Entry 2BA1 (X-ray diffraction, 2.70 A resolution); this record covers chains E and G of the 9 polymer chains in the assembly.

[Chain E]
Molecule: Archaeal exosome complex exonuclease RRP41
Source organism: Archaeoglobus fulgidus
Notes: EC 3.1.13.-
Reference sequence: O29757 (ECX1_ARCFU); numbering as in UniProt (aligned over 1-258)
Amino-acid sequence (258 residues; each row starts with the number of its first residue):
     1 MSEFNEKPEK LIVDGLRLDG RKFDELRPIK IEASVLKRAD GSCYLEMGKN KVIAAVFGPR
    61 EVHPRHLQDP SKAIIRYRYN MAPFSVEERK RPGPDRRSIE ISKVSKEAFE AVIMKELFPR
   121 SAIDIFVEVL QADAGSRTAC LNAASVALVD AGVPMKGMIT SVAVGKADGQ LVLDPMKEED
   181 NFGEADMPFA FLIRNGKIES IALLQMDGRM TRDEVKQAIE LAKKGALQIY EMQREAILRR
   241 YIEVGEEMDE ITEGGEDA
Disordered / not traced: 1-8, 254-258
Swiss-Prot annotation at these positions:
  - mutagenesis: R65 (R65E: Reduces RNA degradation more than 90%. Abolishes RNA binding by the Rrp41-Rrp42 ring), D180 (D180A: Abolishes exoribonuclease activity)

[Chain G]
Molecule: Archaeal exosome complex exonuclease RRP42
Source organism: Archaeoglobus fulgidus
Notes: EC 3.1.13.-
Reference sequence: O29756 (ECX2_ARCFU); numbering as in UniProt (aligned over 1-259)
Amino-acid sequence (259 residues; row label = number of the first residue in the row):
     1 MPEDILVDIK RDYVLSKLRD NERIDGRGFD EFRKVEIIPN VIEKAEGSAL VKLGDTQVVV
    61 GVKMQPGEPY PDTPDRGVII VNAELVPLAS PTFEPGPPDE NSIELARVVD RGIRESEAVD
   121 LSKLVIEEGE KVWIVFVDIH ALDDDGNLLD ASALAAIAAL MNTKVPAERF DLGEDYLLPV
   181 RDLPVSVTSL IVGNKYLVDP SREEMSVGDT TLTITTDKDD NVVAMQKSGG YLLDEKLFDE
   241 LLDVSINCAR KLREKFKEI
Disordered / not traced: 87-97, 259

[Chain E / chain G interface]
Contacting residue pairs (39; chain E residue first):
  V35(E) with Q57(G), hydrogen bond (backbone-side chain)
  L36(E) with L142(G); D143(G)
  K37(E) with D55(G), salt bridge; D143(G), hydrogen bond (backbone-side chain); D145(G), salt bridge
  R38(E) with D143(G), hydrogen bond (backbone-side chain); D144(G); D145(G), salt bridge; R202(G)
  K51(E) with V41(G), hydrogen bond (side chain-backbone)
  R78(E) with V86(G)
  N80(E) with E84(G), hydrogen bond
  A82(E) with H140(G)
  P83(E) with K63(G); E84(G); D138(G)
  F84(E) with I42(G), hydrophobic; V59(G), hydrophobic; G61(G); D138(G)
  V86(E) with K63(G), hydrogen bond (backbone-side chain)
  E87(E) with K44(G), salt bridge; K63(G), hydrogen bond (backbone-side chain); R169(G), hydrogen bond (backbone-side chain)
  E88(E) with Q65(G)
  R89(E) with K63(G); N82(G); F136(G); D138(G), salt bridge
  P92(E) with E84(G)
  E128(E) with V86(G); H140(G), salt bridge
  L130(E) with I42(G)
  Q131(E) with I42(G); E43(G); K44(G)
  A132(E) with K44(G), hydrogen bond (backbone-side chain)
  D133(E) with K44(G), salt bridge
Other interface residues (no listed pair), chain E (25 interface residues in all): K49, E61, H63, G93, K177
Other interface residues (no listed pair), chain G (25 interface residues in all): P2, A45, V60

[In short]
The chain E/chain G interface involves 25 residues from each chain; the contacts include 9 hydrogen bonds and
7 salt bridges. Polar pairs include K37(E)-D55(G), K37(E)-D145(G) and R38(E)-D145(G). Curated annotation
(UniProt) lists 2 mutagenesis sites on chain E.
Here chain E is Archaeal exosome complex exonuclease RRP41 and chain G is Archaeal exosome complex exonuclease
RRP42, both from Archaeoglobus fulgidus. Entry 2BA1 (Archaeal exosome core) was determined by X-ray
diffraction, deposited together with 2BA0.
